4QV3 - chains S and T of the 28 polymer chains in the assembly; structure by X-ray diffraction, 3.00 A resolution.

[Chain S]
Protein: Proteasome subunit alpha type-6
Source organism: Saccharomyces cerevisiae
Notes: EC 3.4.25.1
UniProtKB: P40302 (PSA6_YEAST); residues 0-233 here correspond to UniProt positions 1-234 (UniProt number = residue number + 1)
Chain sequence (234 residues; row label = number of the first residue in the row; numbering starts at 0):
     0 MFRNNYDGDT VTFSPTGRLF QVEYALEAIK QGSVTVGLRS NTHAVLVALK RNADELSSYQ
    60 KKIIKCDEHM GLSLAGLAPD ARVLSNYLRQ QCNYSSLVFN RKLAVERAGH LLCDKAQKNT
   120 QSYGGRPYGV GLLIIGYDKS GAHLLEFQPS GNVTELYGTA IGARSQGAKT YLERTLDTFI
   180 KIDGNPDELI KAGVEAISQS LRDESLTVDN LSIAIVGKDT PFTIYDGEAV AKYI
Unresolved in the structure: 0-2
UniProt features mapped onto this chain:
  - modified residue: Ser13 (Phosphoserine)
  - cross-link: Lys190 (Glycyl lysine isopeptide (Lys-Gly) (interchain with G-Cter in ubiquitin))

[Chain T]
Protein: Probable proteasome subunit alpha type-7
Source organism: Saccharomyces cerevisiae
Notes: EC 3.4.25.1
UniProtKB: P21242 (PSA7_YEAST); residues -3 to 284 here correspond to UniProt positions 1-288 (UniProt number = residue number + 4)
Chain sequence (288 residues; row label = number of the first residue in the row; numbers below 1 keep their minus sign (Met-3 is residue -3)):
    -3 MTSIGTGYDL SNSVFSPDGR NFQVEYAVKA VENGTTSIGI KCNDGVVFAV EKLITSKLLV
    57 PQKNVKIQVV DRHIGCVYSG LIPDGRHLVN RGREEAASFK KLYKTPIPIP AFADRLGQYV
   117 QAHTLYNSVR PFGVSTIFGG VDKNGAHLYM LEPSGSYWGY KGAATGKGRQ SAKAELEKLV
   177 DHHPEGLSAR EAVKQAAKII YLAHEDNKEK DFELEISWCS LSETNGLHKF VKGDLLQEAI
   237 DFAQKEINGD DDEDEDDSDN VMSSDDENAP VATNANATTD QEGDIHLE
Unresolved in the structure: -3 to 1, 245-284
UniProt features mapped onto this chain:
  - modified residue: Thr-2 (N-acetylthreonine)

[Chain S / chain T interface]
Contacting residue pairs (61; chain S residue first):
  Asn4(S) - Leu6(T)
  Tyr5(S) - Asp5(T)  hydrogen bond
  Tyr5(S) - Leu6(T)  hydrophobic
  Thr9(S) - Arg126(T)
  Val10(S) - Gln19(T)
  Val10(S) - Val125(T)
  Val10(S) - Arg126(T)
  Thr11(S) - Leu6(T)
  Thr11(S) - Gln19(T)
  Phe12(S) - Gln19(T)
  Phe12(S) - Tyr22(T)  hydrophobic
  Phe12(S) - Ala23(T)  hydrophobic
  Phe12(S) - Leu77(T)  hydrophobic
  Phe12(S) - Arg126(T)
  Phe12(S) - Pro127(T)
  Ser13(S) - Tyr22(T)
  Pro14(S) - Tyr22(T)  hydrophobic
  Pro14(S) - Lys25(T)
  Thr15(S) - Lys25(T)
  Gly16(S) - Tyr22(T)
  Gly16(S) - Lys25(T)
  Gly16(S) - Ala26(T)
  Leu18(S) - Leu77(T)  hydrophobic
  Leu18(S) - Arg126(T)
  His109(S) - Arg82(T)
  Cys112(S) - Arg82(T)
  Asp113(S) - Arg82(T)  salt bridge
  Asp113(S) - Asn86(T)
  Gln116(S) - Pro79(T)
  Gln116(S) - Asp80(T)
  Gln116(S) - His83(T)  hydrogen bond
  Gln116(S) - Arg126(T)
  Thr119(S) - Arg126(T)  hydrogen bond (backbone-side chain)
  Gln120(S) - His119(T)
  Gln120(S) - Val125(T)
  Gln120(S) - Arg126(T)  hydrogen bond (backbone-backbone)
  Gln120(S) - Phe128(T)
  Ser121(S) - Ser124(T)
  Tyr122(S) - Ser124(T)  hydrogen bond (backbone-backbone)
  Ser149(S) - Pro79(T)
  Gly150(S) - Pro79(T)
  Asn151(S) - Ile78(T)
  Asn151(S) - Pro79(T)
  Thr153(S) - Leu55(T)
  Thr153(S) - Asn60(T)
  Glu154(S) - Val56(T)
  Glu154(S) - Lys59(T)
  Glu154(S) - Asn60(T)  hydrogen bond (backbone-side chain)
  Leu155(S) - Leu54(T)
  Leu155(S) - Leu55(T)
  Leu155(S) - Val56(T)
  Tyr156(S) - Leu54(T)  hydrogen bond (backbone-backbone)
  Tyr156(S) - Leu55(T)
  Tyr156(S) - Val56(T)
  Tyr156(S) - Pro57(T)
  Gly157(S) - Leu54(T)
  Lys168(S) - Leu54(T)
  Leu171(S) - Leu54(T)
  Glu172(S) - Ser52(T)  hydrogen bond
  Glu172(S) - Lys53(T)
  Leu175(S) - Lys53(T)
Other interface residues (no listed pair), chain S (35 interface residues in all): Arg38, Glu105, Lys117, Val152
Other interface residues (no listed pair), chain T (30 interface residues in all): Asn123, Gly129

[Overview]
35 residues of chain S face 30 of chain T across their interface; the contacts include 8 hydrogen bonds and 1
salt bridge. Polar contacts include Asp113(S)-Arg82(T), Tyr5(S)-Asp5(T) and Gln116(S)-His83(T).
Chain S is Proteasome subunit alpha type-6 and chain T is Probable proteasome subunit alpha type-7, both from
Saccharomyces cerevisiae; the structure, yCP beta5-M45V mutant, was determined by X-ray diffraction, deposited
together with 4QUX, 4QUY, 4QV0, 4QV1, 4QV4, 4QV5 and 42 further entries.
